Entry 3AJG (X-ray diffraction, 1.90 A resolution); this record covers chain A.

# Chain A
Protein: Phycocyanobilin:ferredoxin oxidoreductase
Notes: EC 1.3.7.5
UniProtKB: Q55891 (PCYA_SYNY3); residues 1-248 here = UniProt positions 1-248
Sequence (248 residues; numbered 1 to 248; the number before each row is that of its first residue):
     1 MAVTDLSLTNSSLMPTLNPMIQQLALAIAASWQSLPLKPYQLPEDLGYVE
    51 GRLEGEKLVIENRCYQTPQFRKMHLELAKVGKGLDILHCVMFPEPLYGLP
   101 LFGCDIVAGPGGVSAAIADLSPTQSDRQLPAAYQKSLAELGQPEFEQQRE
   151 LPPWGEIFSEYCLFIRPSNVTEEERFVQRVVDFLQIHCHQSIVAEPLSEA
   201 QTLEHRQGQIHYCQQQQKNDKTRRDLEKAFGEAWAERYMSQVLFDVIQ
Not modelled in the structure: 1-5, 219-221, 247-248
Differences from the reference sequence: engineered mutation Asp225 (Val in Q55891)
Residues lining bound ligands: biliverdine ix alpha (BLA): Ile60, Glu76, Ala78, Val80, Leu84, Ile86, His88, Asp105, Val107, Ser114, Ala115, Arg149, Phe158, Phe164, Gln216, Thr222, Asp225, Leu226, Phe244

# Overview
Ligands of chain A: biliverdine ix alpha.
Chain A is Phycocyanobilin:ferredoxin oxidoreductase; the structure, Crystal structure of PcyA
V225D-biliverdin IX alpha complex, was determined by X-ray diffraction, deposited together with 3AJH.
